5D5V - chains D and C of the 4 polymer chains in the assembly; structure by X-ray diffraction, 2.55 A resolution.

Chain D:
Molecule: Heat shock factor protein 1
Organism: Homo sapiens
Notes: fragment: dna binding domain
Reference sequence: Q00613 (HSF1_HUMAN); residues 1-120 here = UniProt positions 1-120
Chain sequence (131 residues; row label = number of the first residue in the row; numbers below 1 keep their minus sign (Gly-10 is residue -10)):
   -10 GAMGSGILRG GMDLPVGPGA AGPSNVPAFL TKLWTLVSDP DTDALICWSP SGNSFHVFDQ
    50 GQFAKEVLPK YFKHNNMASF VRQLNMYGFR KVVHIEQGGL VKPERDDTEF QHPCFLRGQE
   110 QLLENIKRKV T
Unresolved in the structure: -10 to 12, 89
Differences from the reference sequence: expression tag (-10 to 0)
UniProt features mapped onto this chain:
  - modified residue: Met1 (N-acetylmethionine), Lys80 (N6-acetyllysine), Lys91 (N6-acetyllysine), Lys118 (N6-acetyllysine)
  - cross-link: Lys91 (Glycyl lysine isopeptide (Lys-Gly) (interchain with G-Cter in SUMO2))
  - mutagenesis: Leu22 (L22A: Inhibits HSE DNA-binding activity and transcriptional activation), Lys80 (K80Q: Loss of nuclear stress bodies localization. Loss of DNA-binding and transcriptional activities upon heat shock. No change in homotrimerization upon heat shock ...), Lys91 (K91R: No effect on sumoylation), Lys118 (K118Q: Loss of nuclear stress bodies localization. No change in protein abundance; K118R: No change in nuclear stress bodies localization), Thr120 (T120A: No effect on binding HSE nor on transcriptional activity)
Metal / ion sites: Mg2+: Leu25, Val26, Asp28, Thr31, Asp32, Ile35

Chain C:
Molecule: 12-nt DNA strand
Sequence (12 nucleotides; numbered 1 to 12; the number before each row is that of its first residue):
     1 CATTCCATTC CG

How chain D and chain C interact:
Contacting residue pairs (13):
  Phe61(D) - DT8(C)  phosphate contact
  Lys62(D) - DT8(C)  hydrogen bond to the phosphate
  His63(D) - DT8(C)  salt bridge to the phosphate
  His63(D) - DT9(C)  phosphate contact
  Asn65(D) - DT9(C)  hydrogen bond to the phosphate
  Ser68(D) - DT8(C)  sugar contact
  Ser68(D) - DT9(C)  hydrogen bond to the phosphate
  Arg71(D) - DT9(C)  base contact
  Gln72(D) - DA7(C)  hydrogen bond to the phosphate
  Gln72(D) - DT8(C)  base contact
  Tyr76(D) - DA7(C)  hydrogen bond to the phosphate
  Arg117(D) - DC6(C)  hydrogen bond to the phosphate
  Arg117(D) - DA7(C)  salt bridge to the phosphate
Other interface residues (no listed pair), chain C (5 interface residues in all): DC10

In short:
9 residues of chain D face 5 of chain C across their interface, with 6 hydrogen bonds and 2 salt bridges.
Among the polar pairs are Lys62(D)-DT8(C), Asn65(D)-DT9(C) and Ser68(D)-DT9(C). UniProt lists 5 mutagenesis
sites on chain D.
Here chain D is Heat shock factor protein 1 (Homo sapiens) and chain C is a 12-nt DNA strand. Entry 5D5V
(Crystal structure of human Hsf1 with Satellite III repeat DNA) was determined by X-ray diffraction together
with 5D5U, 5D5W and 5D5X from the same study.
